PDB entry 6IGI | X-ray diffraction, 1.33 A resolution | chain A

Chain A:
Molecule: Protein FLOWERING LOCUS T
From: Arabidopsis thaliana
UniProtKB: Q9SXZ2 (FT_ARATH); residue numbers follow UniProt; this construct covers 1-168
Sequence (171 residues; each row starts with the number of its first residue; numbers below 1 keep their minus sign (Ile-2 is residue -2)):
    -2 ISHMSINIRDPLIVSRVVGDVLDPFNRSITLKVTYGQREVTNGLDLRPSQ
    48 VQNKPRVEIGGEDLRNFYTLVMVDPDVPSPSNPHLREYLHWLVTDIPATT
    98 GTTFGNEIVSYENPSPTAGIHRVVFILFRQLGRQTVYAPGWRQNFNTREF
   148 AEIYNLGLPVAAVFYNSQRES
Unresolved in the structure: -2 to 6
Differences from the reference sequence: expression tag (-2 to 0); engineered mutation Ser107 (Cys in Q9SXZ2), Ser164 (Cys in Q9SXZ2)
What the authors report for this chain:
  - conformationally variable residues (loop rearrangement, side-chain flip): Tyr32 to Arg35, Glu59 to Arg62, Leu128 to Asn141

In short:
The paper reports conformational variability at Tyr32, Glu59 and Leu128.
Chain A is Protein FLOWERING LOCUS T (Arabidopsis thaliana); the structure, Crystal structure of FT condition
2, was determined by X-ray diffraction (same publication as 6IGG, 6IGH and 6IGJ).
